8XF1 - chain A; structure by X-ray diffraction, 1.94 A resolution.

# Chain A
Name: C-phycocyanin beta chain
Organism: Leptolyngbya sp. O-77
Chain sequence (172 residues; numbered 1 to 172; the number before each row is that of its first residue):
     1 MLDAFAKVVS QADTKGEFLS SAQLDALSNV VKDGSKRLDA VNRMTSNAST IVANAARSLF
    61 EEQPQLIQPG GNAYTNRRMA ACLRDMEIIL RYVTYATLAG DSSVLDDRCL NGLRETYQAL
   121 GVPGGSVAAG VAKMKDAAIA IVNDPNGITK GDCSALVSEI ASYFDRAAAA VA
Unresolved in the structure: 1
Modified / non-standard residues: Asn72 (N-methyl asparagine; MEN)
Covalently attached groups: phycocyanobilin (CYC) linked to Cys82, Cys153
Ligand contacts:
  - phycocyanobilin (CYC), molecule 1: Leu24, Ser28, Lys32, Ser35, Lys36, Leu38, Asp39, Ala40, Asn42, Arg43, Val142, Asn143, Asp144, Pro145, Ile148, Thr149, Lys150, Gly151, Asp152, Leu156
  - phycocyanobilin (CYC), molecule 2: Leu59, Leu66, Asn72, Ala73, Arg78, Ala81, Arg84, Asp85, Met86, Ile88, Tyr92, Arg108, Cys109, Leu113, Thr116, Tyr117, Leu120, Val122, Pro123, Ser126, Val127

# Summary
Phycocyanobilin is covalently linked to Cys82 and Cys153.
Chain A is C-phycocyanin beta chain (Leptolyngbya sp. O-77); the structure, Crystal structure of the
dissociated C-phycocyanin beta-chain from Thermoleptolyngbya sp. O-77, was determined by X-ray diffraction.
